Entry 1R10 (X-ray diffraction, 3.00 A resolution); this record covers chain A.

# Chain A
Name: Cystic fibrosis transmembrane conductance regulator
Organism: Mus musculus
Notes: fragment: NBD1 domain (residues 389-673)
UniProt: P26361 (CFTR_MOUSE); residues 389-673 here = UniProt positions 389-673
Chain sequence (286 residues; numbered 388 to 673; the number before each row is that of its first residue):
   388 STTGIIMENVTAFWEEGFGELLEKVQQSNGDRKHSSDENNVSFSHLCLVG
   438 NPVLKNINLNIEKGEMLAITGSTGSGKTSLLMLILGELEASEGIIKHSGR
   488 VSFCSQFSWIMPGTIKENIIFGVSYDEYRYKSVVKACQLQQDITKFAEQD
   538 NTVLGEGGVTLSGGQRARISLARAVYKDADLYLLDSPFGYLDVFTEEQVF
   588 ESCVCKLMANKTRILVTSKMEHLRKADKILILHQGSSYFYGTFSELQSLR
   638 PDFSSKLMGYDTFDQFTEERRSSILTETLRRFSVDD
Unresolved in the structure: 388-390, 413-428, 671-673
Differences from the reference sequence: cloning artifact (388)
Ion coordination: Mg2+: Thr465, Gln493 (together with ATP)
Small-molecule neighbours: ATP (adenosine-5'-triphosphate): Trp401, Leu409, Glu410, Phe430, Thr460, Gly461, Ser462, Gly463, Lys464, Thr465, Ser466, Gln493
Swiss-Prot annotation at these positions:
  - binding site (ATP): Trp401, Gly458 to Thr465, Gln493
  - modified residue (Phosphoserine): Ser549, Ser660, Ser670
  - lipidation: Cys524 (S-palmitoyl cysteine)
  - mutagenesis: Phe508 (F508A/L/Q: Mildly impairs protein maturation; F508C/M: No effect on protein maturation; F508E/D/G/H/I/K/P/R/Y: Abolishes normal maturation; F508N/S/V: Nearly abolishes normal maturation ...)
What the authors report for this chain:
  - mutagenesis - K464A: decreased binding to ATP
  - disease-associated variants - F508DEL: decreased localization (citing earlier work)
  - disease-associated variants - A455E, G480C, I506T, I507DEL, S549N, S549R, G551D, A559T, R560T, Y569D, D648V (citing earlier work)

# Summary
Ligands of chain A: ATP. Thr465 and Gln493 coordinate Mg2+. Curated annotation (UniProt) lists 10 ATP-binding
residues and one mutagenesis site. From the paper: K464A reduces binding to ATP; F508DEL reduces localization.
Chain A is Cystic fibrosis transmembrane conductance regulator (Mus musculus); the structure, Cystic fibrosis
transmembrane conductance regulator (CFTR) nucleotide-binding domain one (NBD1) with ATP, I4122 space group,
was determined by X-ray diffraction (same publication as 1Q3H, 1R0W, 1R0X, 1R0Y and 1R0Z).
